Entry 8VWJ (electron microscopy, 4.78 A resolution (low resolution: residue-level contacts below are approximate; hydrogen-bond / salt-bridge calls are withheld)); this record covers chains g and h of the 36 polymer chains in the assembly.

== Chain g ==
Molecule: Protein C42
Organism: Autographa californica multiple nucleopolyhedrovirus
UniProtKB: P25695 (C42_NPVAC); residues 1-361 here = UniProt positions 1-361
Sequence (361 residues; each row starts with the number of its first residue):
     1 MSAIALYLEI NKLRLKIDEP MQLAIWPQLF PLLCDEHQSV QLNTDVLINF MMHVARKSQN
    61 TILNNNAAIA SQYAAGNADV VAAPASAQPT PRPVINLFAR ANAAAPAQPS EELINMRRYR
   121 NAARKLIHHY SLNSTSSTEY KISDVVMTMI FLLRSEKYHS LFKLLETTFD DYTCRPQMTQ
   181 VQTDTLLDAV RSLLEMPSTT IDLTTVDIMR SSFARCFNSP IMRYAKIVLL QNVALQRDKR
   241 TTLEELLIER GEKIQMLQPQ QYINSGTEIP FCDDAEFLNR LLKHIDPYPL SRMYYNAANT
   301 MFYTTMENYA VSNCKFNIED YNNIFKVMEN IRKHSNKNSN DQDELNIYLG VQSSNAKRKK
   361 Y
Unresolved in the structure: 1-108, 338-361
Swiss-Prot annotation at these positions:
  - region: L32 to E36 (LXCXE motif)
  - motif: K357 to K360 (Nuclear localization signal)

== Chain h ==
Molecule: Occlusion-derived virus envelope protein E27
Organism: Autographa californica multiple nucleopolyhedrovirus
UniProtKB: P41702 (E27_NPVAC); numbering as in UniProt (aligned over 1-290)
Sequence (290 residues; each row starts with the number of its first residue):
     1 MKRIKCNKVR TVTEIVNSDE KIQKTYELAE FDLKNLSSLE SYETLKIKLA LSKYMAMLST
    61 LEMTQPLLEI FRNKADTRQI AAVVFSTLAF IHNRFHPLVT NFTNKMEFVV TETNDTSIPG
   121 EPILFTENEG VLLCSVDRPS IVKMLSREFD TEALVNFEND NCNVRIAKTF GASKRKNTTR
   181 SDDYESNKQP NYDMDLSDFS ITEVEATQYL TLLLTVEHAY LHYYIFKNYG VFEYCKSLTD
   241 HSLFTNKLRS TMSTKTSNLL LSKFKFTIED FDKINSNSVT SGFNIYNFNK
Unresolved in the structure: 1-5, 173-197, 274-290

== How chain g and chain h interact ==
Pairs across the interface (98; chain g residue first):
  H128(g) with E148(h)
  L132(g) with E148(h); F149(h)
  S134(g) with F149(h)
  T135(g) with F149(h)
  M196(g) with E148(h)
  P197(g) with R72(h); E148(h)
  K226(g) with T267(h); E269(h)
  L246(g) with P119(h)
  R250(g) with N114(h); D115(h); T116(h); S117(h)
  K253(g) with D115(h); T116(h)
  I254(g) with T111(h)
  Q255(g) with T126(h); E129(h)
  L257(g) with V109(h)
  Q258(g) with V109(h)
  P259(g) with F108(h); V109(h)
  Q260(g) with T77(h); F108(h); V109(h); V110(h)
  Q261(g) with T77(h); R78(h); E107(h); F108(h)
  Y262(g) with E107(h)
  I263(g) with K105(h); M106(h); E107(h); F108(h)
  N264(g) with N104(h)
  S265(g) with T103(h); N104(h); K105(h); M106(h)
  G266(g) with N104(h)
  T267(g) with N101(h); N104(h)
  E268(g) with N101(h)
  I269(g) with V99(h); T100(h); N101(h)
  P270(g) with M57(h)
  F271(g) with V99(h)
  L278(g) with A56(h)
  L281(g) with M55(h)
  H284(g) with S200(h); I201(h)
  I285(g) with K48(h)
  D286(g) with K48(h)
  Y288(g) with E203(h)
  P289(g) with E152(h)
  S291(g) with L261(h)
  R292(g) with E152(h); L154(h); V155(h); N156(h)
  M293(g) with E152(h); E203(h)
  Y294(g) with L210(h); L261(h)
  Y295(g) with L154(h)
  N296(g) with L154(h)
  A297(g) with T211(h)
  N299(g) with F266(h)
  T300(g) with F149(h)
  M301(g) with T211(h); T215(h)
  T304(g) with M144(h)
  N308(g) with I118(h); P119(h); G120(h)
  Y309(g) with P119(h)
  E319(g) with K273(h)
  D320(g) with D240(h); H241(h); S242(h)
  N322(g) with K265(h)
  N323(g) with S242(h)
  I324(g) with H241(h)
  F325(g) with F264(h)
  V327(g) with F244(h)
  M328(g) with L259(h)
  N330(g) with T245(h); L248(h)
  I331(g) with L259(h)
  H334(g) with L248(h); R249(h); S250(h); T251(h); M252(h)
Interface residues without a listed pair, chain g (71 interface residues in all): N133, S136, S198, C272, L282, P287, L290, F302, T305, C314, K315, I318, K337
Interface residues without a listed pair, chain h (77 interface residues in all): L51, S52, T60, F85, N93, S135, S146, D150, T151, A153, T207, H218, T254, T256, S262, I268, D270, F271

== Overview ==
Chain g and chain h form an interface of 71 and 77 residues respectively.
Here chain g is Protein C42 and chain h is Occlusion-derived virus envelope protein E27, both from Autographa
californica multiple nucleopolyhedrovirus. Entry 8VWJ (The base complex of the AcMNPV baculovirus nucleocapsid
(Class 2, localised reconstruction)) was determined by electron microscopy together with 8VWH from the same
study.
